PDB entry 8JKN | X-ray diffraction, 2.92 A resolution | chains A and C of the 4 polymer chains in the assembly

Chain A:
Molecule: GAAA-Forward
Sequence (19 nucleotides; row label = number of the first residue in the row):
     1 CAACTGAAAC CGAGAAACC

Chain C:
Molecule: Interferon regulatory factor 4
Source organism: Homo sapiens
Notes: fragment: DNA-binding domain
Reference sequence: F2Z3D5 (F2Z3D5_HUMAN); residues 20-135 here = UniProt positions 20-135
Sequence (116 residues; numbered 20 to 135; the number before each row is that of its first residue):
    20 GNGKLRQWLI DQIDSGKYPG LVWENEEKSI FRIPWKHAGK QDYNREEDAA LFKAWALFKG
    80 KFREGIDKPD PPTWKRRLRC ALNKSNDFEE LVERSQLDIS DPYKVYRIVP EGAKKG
Unresolved in the structure: 20, 130-135
Sequence notes: engineered mutation Arg95 (Thr in F2Z3D5)

How chain A and chain C interact:
Pairs across the interface - 14 pairs, chain A then chain C:
  DA3(A) with His56(C), phosphate contact; Ala57(C), phosphate contact; Pro91(C), phosphate contact
  DC4(A) with Lys55(C), phosphate contact; His56(C), sugar contact; Ala57(C), hydrogen bond to the phosphate; Pro91(C), phosphate contact; Lys94(C), salt bridge to the phosphate
  DT5(A) with Trp54(C), hydrogen bond to the phosphate; Arg98(C), salt bridge to the phosphate; Lys123(C), salt bridge to the phosphate
  DG6(A) with Arg98(C), salt bridge to the phosphate; Asn102(C), hydrogen bond to the phosphate
  DA7(A) with Cys99(C), base contact

Summary:
5 residues of chain A face 10 of chain C across their interface, with 3 hydrogen bonds and 4 salt bridges.
Polar pairs include DC4(A)-Ala57(C), DT5(A)-Trp54(C) and DG6(A)-Asn102(C).
Here chain A is GAAA-Forward and chain C is Interferon regulatory factor 4 (Homo sapiens). Entry 8JKN (T95R
mutant IRF4 DNA-binding domain bound to an DNA containing GAAA motif) was determined by X-ray diffraction
(same publication as 8JKL, 8JKO, 8JKQ and 8JKS).
